6LVB - chains G and H of the 8 polymer chains in the assembly; structure by electron microscopy, 2.80 A resolution.

Chain G:
Molecule: N, N-dimethylformamidase large subunit
From: Paracoccus sp. SSG05
Notes: EC 3.5.1.56
UniProtKB: I6NT79 (I6NT79_9RHOB); residue numbers follow UniProt; this construct covers 1-762
Amino-acid sequence (775 residues; numbered 1 to 775; the number before each row is that of its first residue):
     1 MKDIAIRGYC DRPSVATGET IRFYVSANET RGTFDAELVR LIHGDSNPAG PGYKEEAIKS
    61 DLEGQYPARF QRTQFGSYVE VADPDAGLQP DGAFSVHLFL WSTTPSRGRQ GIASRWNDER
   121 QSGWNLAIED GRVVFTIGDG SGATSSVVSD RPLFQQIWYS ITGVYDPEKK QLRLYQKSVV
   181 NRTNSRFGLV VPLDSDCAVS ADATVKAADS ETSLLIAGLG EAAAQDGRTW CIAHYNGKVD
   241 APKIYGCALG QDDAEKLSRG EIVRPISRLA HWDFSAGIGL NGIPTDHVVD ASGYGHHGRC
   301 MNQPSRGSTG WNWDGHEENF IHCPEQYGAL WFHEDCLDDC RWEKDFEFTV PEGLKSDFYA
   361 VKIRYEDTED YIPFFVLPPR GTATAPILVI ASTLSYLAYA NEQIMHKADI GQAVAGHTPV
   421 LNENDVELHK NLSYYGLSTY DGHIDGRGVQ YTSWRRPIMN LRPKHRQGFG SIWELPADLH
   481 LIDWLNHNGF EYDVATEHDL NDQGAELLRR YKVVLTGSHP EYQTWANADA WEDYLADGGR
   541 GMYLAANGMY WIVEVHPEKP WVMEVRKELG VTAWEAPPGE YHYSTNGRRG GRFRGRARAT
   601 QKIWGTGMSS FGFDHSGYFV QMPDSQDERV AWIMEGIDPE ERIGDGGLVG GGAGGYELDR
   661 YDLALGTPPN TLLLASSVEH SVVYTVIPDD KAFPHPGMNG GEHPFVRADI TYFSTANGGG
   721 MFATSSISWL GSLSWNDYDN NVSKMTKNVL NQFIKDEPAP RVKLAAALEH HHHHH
Not modelled in the structure: 763-775
Differences from the reference sequence: expression tag (763-775)
Ion coordination: Fe ion: Tyr399, Tyr440, Glu521
From the paper describing this entry:
  - catalytic residues: His519
  - mutagenesis - Y440A, E521A: abolished catalytic activity
  - mutagenesis - S395A: unchanged catalytic activity on DMF
  - mutagenesis - H519A, N547A, E657A: abolished catalytic activity on DMF
  - catalytic residues: Asn547, Glu657 (proposed by the authors, not directly observed)
  - specificity-determining residues: Phe693

Chain H:
Molecule: N, N-dimethylformamidase small subunit
From: Paracoccus sp. SSG05
Notes: EC 3.5.1.56
UniProtKB: I6NWZ0 (I6NWZ0_9RHOB); residues 1-132 here = UniProt positions 1-132
Amino-acid sequence (132 residues; numbered 1 to 132; the number before each row is that of its first residue):
     1 MTEASESCVR DPSNYRDRSA DWYAFYDERR RKEIIDIIDE HPEIVEEHAA NPFGYRKHPS
    61 PYLQRVHNYF RMQPTFGRYY IYSEREWDAY RIATIREFGE LPELGDERFK TEEEAMHAVF
   121 LRRIEDVRAE LA
Not modelled in the structure: 1-7, 132

Interface between chain G and chain H:
Contacting residue pairs - 82 pairs, chain G then chain H:
  Met1(G) - Tyr82(H)
  Met1(G) - Leu104(H)  hydrophobic
  Ser46(G) - Glu86(H)  hydrogen bond
  Ser46(G) - Trp87(H)
  Asn47(G) - Trp87(H)
  Pro48(G) - Trp87(H)
  Pro152(G) - Asp11(H)
  Pro152(G) - Pro12(H)
  Leu153(G) - Pro12(H)
  Phe154(G) - Val9(H)  hydrophobic
  Phe154(G) - Asp11(H)
  Phe154(G) - Pro12(H)
  Pro192(G) - Cys8(H)
  Pro192(G) - Val9(H)  hydrogen bond (backbone-backbone)
  Leu193(G) - Val9(H)
  Asp194(G) - Cys8(H)  hydrogen bond
  Asp194(G) - Val9(H)  hydrogen bond (backbone-backbone)
  Asp194(G) - Arg10(H)
  Met405(G) - Ile95(H)
  His406(G) - Thr75(H)
  His406(G) - Tyr80(H)
  His406(G) - Ile95(H)
  Lys407(G) - Phe98(H)
  Ala408(G) - Thr75(H)
  Asp409(G) - Arg71(H)
  Asp409(G) - Met72(H)
  Asp409(G) - Gln73(H)
  Asp409(G) - Pro74(H)
  Asp409(G) - Thr75(H)  hydrogen bond (side chain-backbone)
  Asp409(G) - Arg78(H)  hydrogen bond (backbone-side chain)
  Gln412(G) - Arg71(H)
  Gln412(G) - Arg78(H)  hydrogen bond
  Gln412(G) - Tyr79(H)  hydrogen bond (side chain-backbone)
  Gln412(G) - Arg123(H)  hydrogen bond
  Ala413(G) - Arg71(H)
  Gly416(G) - Arg71(H)  hydrogen bond (backbone-side chain)
  His417(G) - Phe53(H)
  His417(G) - Arg71(H)
  His417(G) - Met116(H)
  Thr418(G) - Tyr79(H)
  Thr418(G) - Tyr80(H)
  Thr418(G) - Met116(H)
  Thr418(G) - Val119(H)
  Thr418(G) - Arg123(H)
  Pro419(G) - Tyr80(H)
  Pro419(G) - Ile81(H)  hydrogen bond (backbone-backbone)
  Val420(G) - Ile81(H)
  Val420(G) - Ser83(H)
  Val420(G) - Tyr90(H)  hydrophobic
  Val420(G) - Glu112(H)
  Leu421(G) - Tyr80(H)  hydrophobic
  Leu421(G) - Ile81(H)  hydrogen bond (backbone-backbone)
  Leu421(G) - Tyr82(H)
  Leu421(G) - Ser83(H)  hydrogen bond (backbone-backbone)
  Asn422(G) - Tyr82(H)
  Glu423(G) - Tyr82(H)
  Val426(G) - Tyr82(H)  hydrophobic
  Val426(G) - Leu101(H)  hydrophobic
  Val426(G) - Pro102(H)
  His429(G) - Arg96(H)  hydrogen bond (side chain-backbone)
  His429(G) - Glu97(H)  hydrogen bond (side chain-backbone)
  His429(G) - Phe98(H)
  His429(G) - Gly99(H)  hydrogen bond (backbone-backbone)
  His429(G) - Glu100(H)
  Lys430(G) - Gly99(H)
  Lys430(G) - Leu101(H)
  Arg466(G) - Glu86(H)
  Asp614(G) - Phe53(H)
  His615(G) - Phe53(H)  hydrogen bond (side chain-backbone)
  His615(G) - Gly54(H)  hydrogen bond (side chain-backbone)
  His615(G) - Tyr55(H)
  His615(G) - His58(H)
  Ser616(G) - Arg56(H)  hydrogen bond (backbone-side chain)
  Tyr618(G) - Arg56(H)
  Asp645(G) - Arg56(H)  salt bridge
  Gly650(G) - Tyr55(H)
  Gly651(G) - Tyr55(H)  hydrogen bond (backbone-side chain)
  Gly651(G) - Arg56(H)
  Glu679(G) - His58(H)
  His680(G) - His58(H)
  Ser681(G) - His58(H)
  Val682(G) - Gln64(H)
Also at the interface, not in a pair above, chain G (46 interface residues in all): Arg151, Val191, Ser195, Ala415, Leu432, Gly617
Also at the interface, not in a pair above, chain H (40 interface residues in all): Pro52, Phe70

Overview:
Chain G and chain H form an interface of 46 and 40 residues respectively, with 20 hydrogen bonds and 1 salt
bridge. Polar pairs include Asp645(G)-Arg56(H), Ser46(G)-Glu86(H) and Asp194(G)-Cys8(H). From the paper:
catalytic residues His519(G), Asn547(G) and Glu657(G); H519A, N547A and E657A of chain G abolish catalytic
activity on DMF; 6 substitutions were tested in all.
Here chain G is N, N-dimethylformamidase large subunit and chain H is N, N-dimethylformamidase small subunit,
both from Paracoccus sp. SSG05. Entry 6LVB (Structure of Dimethylformamidase, tetramer) was determined by
electron microscopy, deposited together with 6LVV, 6LVC, 6LVD and 6LVE.
